Entry 8DCS (electron microscopy, 2.50 A resolution); this record covers chains N and A of the 5 polymer chains in the assembly.

== Chain N ==
Name: Nanobody 35
Organism: Lama glama
Notes: antibody fragment or engineered binder
Sequence (140 residues; each row starts with the number of its first residue; numbers below 1 keep their minus sign (Ala-1 is residue -1)):
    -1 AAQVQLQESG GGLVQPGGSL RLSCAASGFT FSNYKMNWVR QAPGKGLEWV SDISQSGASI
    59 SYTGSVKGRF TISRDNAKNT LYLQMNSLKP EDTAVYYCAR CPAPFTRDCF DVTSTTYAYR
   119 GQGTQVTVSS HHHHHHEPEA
Not modelled in the structure: 129-138
Disulfides: Cys22-Cys96, Cys99-Cys107

== Chain A ==
Name: Guanine nucleotide-binding protein G(s) subunit alpha isoforms short
Organism: Bos taurus
UniProt: P04896 (GNAS2_BOVIN), isoform P04896-2; numbering as in UniProt (aligned over 1-380)
Sequence (384 residues; numbered -3 to 380; the number before each row is that of its first residue; numbers below 1 keep their minus sign (Gly-3 is residue -3)):
    -3 GPLAMGCLGN SKTEDQRNEE KGQREANKKI EKQLQKDKQV YRATHRLLLL GAGESGKSTI
    57 VKQMRILHVN GFNGDSEKAT KVQDIKNNLK EAIETIVAAM SNLVPPVELA NPENQFRVDY
   117 ILSVMNVPDF DFPPEFYEHA KALWEDEGVR ACYERSNEYQ LIDCAQYFLD KIDVIKQDDY
   177 VPSDQDLLRC RVLTSGIFET KFQVDKVNFH MFDVGGQRDE RRKWIQCFND VTAIIFVVAS
   237 SSYNMVIRED NQTNRLQEAL NLFKSIWNNR WLRTISVILF LNKQDLLAEK VLAGKSKIED
   297 YFPEFARYTT PEDATPEPGE DPRVTRAKYF IRDEFLRIST ASGDGRHYCY PHFTCAVDTE
   357 NIRRVFNDCR DIIQRMHLRQ YELL
Not modelled in the structure: -3 to 14, 48-190, 239-246, 289-292, 308-316, 351-352
Sequence notes: expression tag (-3 to 0); conflict Gly18 (Ala in P04896), Ser72 (Gly in P04896)
Curated features (UniProtKB/Swiss-Prot):
  - region: Arg42 to Thr55 (G1 motif)
  - binding site (GTP): Gly47 to Thr55
  - binding site (Mg(2+)): Ser54
  - lipidation: Gly2 (N-palmitoyl glycine), Cys3 (S-palmitoyl cysteine)

== Interface between chain N and chain A ==
Pairs across the interface - 29 pairs, chain N then chain A:
  Gly42(N) - Asn247(A)
  Lys43(N) - Asn247(A)
  Lys43(N) - Gln248(A)  hydrogen bond (side chain-backbone)
  Glu46(N) - Asn250(A)
  Trp47(N) - Gln253(A)
  Trp47(N) - Asn257(A)
  Thr61(N) - Asn250(A)
  Gly62(N) - Phe298(A)
  Gly62(N) - Pro299(A)
  Ser63(N) - Tyr297(A)
  Lys65(N) - Glu300(A)  salt bridge
  Pro100(N) - Arg218(A)
  Arg105(N) - Asn264(A)  hydrogen bond
  Arg105(N) - Ser338(A)
  Asp106(N) - Ser261(A)
  Asp106(N) - Asn264(A)
  Asp106(N) - Asn265(A)  hydrogen bond
  Cys107(N) - Ser261(A)  hydrogen bond (backbone-side chain)
  Phe108(N) - Arg218(A)
  Phe108(N) - Leu258(A)  hydrophobic
  Phe108(N) - Ser261(A)
  Phe108(N) - Asn265(A)
  Asp109(N) - Glu216(A)
  Asp109(N) - Arg217(A)  hydrogen bond (side chain-backbone)
  Asp109(N) - Arg218(A)  salt bridge
  Ser112(N) - Asp215(A)
  Ser112(N) - Glu216(A)  hydrogen bond
  Thr114(N) - Arg214(A)
  Tyr115(N) - Glu216(A)
Interface residues without a listed pair, chain N (19 interface residues in all): Gly44, Tyr117
Interface residues without a listed pair, chain A (24 interface residues in all): Ile221, Thr249, Lys260, Ile262, Asp296

== Summary ==
Chain N and chain A form an interface of 19 and 24 residues respectively; the contacts include 6 hydrogen
bonds and 2 salt bridges. Among the polar pairs are Lys65(N)-Glu300(A), Asp109(N)-Arg218(A) and
Lys43(N)-Gln248(A).
Chain N is Nanobody 35 (Lama glama) and chain A is Guanine nucleotide-binding protein G(s) subunit alpha
isoforms short (Bos taurus); the structure, Cryo-EM structure of cyanopindolol-bound beta1-adrenergic receptor
in complex with heterotrimeric Gs-protein, was determined by electron microscopy together with 8DCR from the
same study.
